7TK7 - chains 7 and 8 of the 27 polymer chains in the assembly; structure by electron microscopy, 6.70 A resolution (low resolution: residue-level contacts below are approximate; hydrogen-bond / salt-bridge calls are withheld).

Chain 7 (and 8):
Protein: ATP synthase subunit 9, mitochondrial
Organism: Saccharomyces cerevisiae
Notes: chain 8 of this document is another copy of the same molecule, construct and numbering; everything in this record applies to it too
UniProtKB: P61829 (ATP9_YEAST); numbering as in UniProt (aligned over 1-76)
Amino-acid sequence (76 residues; row label = number of the first residue in the row):
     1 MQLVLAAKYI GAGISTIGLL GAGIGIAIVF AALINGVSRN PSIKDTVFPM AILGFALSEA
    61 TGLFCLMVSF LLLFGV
Not modelled in the structure: 74-76 (chain 8: 76)
UniProt features mapped onto this chain:
  - site: E59 (Reversibly protonated during proton transport)
  - modified residue: M1 (N-formylmethionine)
  - natural variant: T46 (T46L: In strain: DS400/A3 and KL14-4A), L53 (L53F: In strain: DS400/A3, DS401 and 1 more), L57 (L57V: In oligomycin-resistant mutant and cross-resistance to venturicidin), C65 (C65S: In oligomycin-resistant mutant)

Chain 7 / chain 8 interface:
Residue-residue contacts (7; chain 7 residue first):
  A7(7) with Y9(8)
  G11(7) with Y9(8); G13(8)
  G18(7) with T16(8); L20(8)
  G21(7) with L20(8); I24(8)
Other interface residues (no listed pair), chain 7 (9 interface residues in all): V4, I14, S15, G25, S58
Other interface residues (no listed pair), chain 8 (11 interface residues in all): A6, I10, I17, L19, G23, A27

In short:
Chain 7 and chain 8 form an interface of 9 and 11 residues respectively.
Chain 7 and chain 8 are both ATP synthase subunit 9, mitochondrial (Saccharomyces cerevisiae); the structure,
Yeast ATP synthase State 1catalytic(b) with 10 mM ATP backbone model, was determined by electron microscopy
together with 7TJS, 7TJT, 7TJU, 7TJV, 7TJW, 7TJX and 30 further entries from the same study.
